6KMZ - chains A and B of the 5 polymer chains in the assembly; structure by X-ray diffraction, 3.61 A resolution.

[Chain A (and B)]
Name: Caspase-4
From: Homo sapiens
Notes: EC 3.4.22.57; chain B of this document is another copy of the same molecule, construct and numbering; everything in this record applies to it too
UniProt: P49662 (CASP4_HUMAN); the construct has insertions or renumbered stretches relative to UniProt, so the offset changes along the chain: 105-270 = UniProt 105-270; 279-285 = UniProt 283-289
Sequence (185 residues; numbered 105 to 285 plus 12 insertion-coded residues; 8 numbers in that range are skipped by the numbering (no residue carries them; nothing is unmodelled there); the number before each row is that of its first residue; a row labelled like 270A-270L holds insertion residues (270A, then the next letters in order)):
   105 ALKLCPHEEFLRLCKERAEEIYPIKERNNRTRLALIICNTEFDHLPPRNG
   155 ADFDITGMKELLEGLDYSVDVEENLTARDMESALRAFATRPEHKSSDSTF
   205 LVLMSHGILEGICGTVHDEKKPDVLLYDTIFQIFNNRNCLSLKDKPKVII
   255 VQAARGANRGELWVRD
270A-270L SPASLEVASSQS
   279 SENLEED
Disordered / not traced: 270A-270L
Sequence notes: engineered mutation Ala258 (Cys in P49662)
UniProt features mapped onto this chain:
  - active site: His210
  - site: Asp285 (Cleavage)

[Interface between chain A and chain B]
Residue-residue contacts (5; chain A residue first):
  Asn240(A) - Leu266(B)
  Arg241(A) - Leu266(B)
  Leu266(A) - Asn240(B)
  Leu266(A) - Arg241(B)
  Val268(A) - Lys247(B)
Interface residues without a listed pair, chain A (7 interface residues in all): Leu213, Asp232, Lys247
Interface residues without a listed pair, chain B (7 interface residues in all): Leu213, Asp232, Val268

[In short]
Chain A and chain B each contribute 7 residues to their interface. Curated annotation (UniProt) lists
active-site residue His210(A) on chain A.
Both chains are Caspase-4 (Homo sapiens). Entry 6KMZ (caspase-4 P22/P10 C258A in complex with human GSDMD-C
domain) was determined by X-ray diffraction (same publication as 6KMT, 6KMU, 6KMV, 6KN0 and 6KN1).
